2WW9 - chains F and J of the 15 polymer chains in the assembly; structure by electron microscopy, 8.60 A resolution (very low resolution: no residue pairs are listed; an interface is given only as per-side residue counts).

Chain F:
Molecule: 25S RRNA
Source organism: Saccharomyces cerevisiae
Sequence (25 nucleotides; each row starts with the number of its first residue):
  1654 CCACGUCAAC AGCAGUUGGA CGUGG

Chain J:
Name: 60S ribosomal protein L19
Source organism: Saccharomyces cerevisiae
Reference sequence: P05735 (RL19_YEAST); residues 1-189 here = UniProt positions 1-189
Chain sequence (189 residues; row label = number of the first residue in the row):
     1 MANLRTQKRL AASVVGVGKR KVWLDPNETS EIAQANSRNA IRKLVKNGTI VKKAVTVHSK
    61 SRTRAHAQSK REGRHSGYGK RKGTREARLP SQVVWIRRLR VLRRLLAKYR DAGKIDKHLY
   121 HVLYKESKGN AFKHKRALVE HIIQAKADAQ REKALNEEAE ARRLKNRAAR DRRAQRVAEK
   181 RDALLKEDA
Unresolved in the structure: 54-189

Interface between chain F and chain J:
At this resolution (9 A) residue pairs are not listed: 8 residues of chain F and 7 of chain J lie at the interface.

In short:
8 residues of chain F face 7 of chain J across their interface.
Chain F is 25S RRNA and chain J is 60S ribosomal protein L19, both from Saccharomyces cerevisiae; the
structure, Cryo-EM structure of the active yeast Ssh1 complex bound to the yeast 80S ribosome, was determined
by electron microscopy (same publication as 2WWA and 2WWB).
